Entry 2PT7 (X-ray diffraction, 2.40 A resolution); this record covers chains A and B of the 8 polymer chains in the assembly.

[Chain A (and B)]
Molecule: Cag-alfa
From: Helicobacter pylori
Notes: chain B of this document is another copy of the same molecule, construct and numbering; everything in this record applies to it too
UniProt: Q7BK04 (Q7BK04_HELPY); residue numbers follow UniProt; this construct covers 1-330
Chain sequence (330 residues; each row starts with the number of its first residue):
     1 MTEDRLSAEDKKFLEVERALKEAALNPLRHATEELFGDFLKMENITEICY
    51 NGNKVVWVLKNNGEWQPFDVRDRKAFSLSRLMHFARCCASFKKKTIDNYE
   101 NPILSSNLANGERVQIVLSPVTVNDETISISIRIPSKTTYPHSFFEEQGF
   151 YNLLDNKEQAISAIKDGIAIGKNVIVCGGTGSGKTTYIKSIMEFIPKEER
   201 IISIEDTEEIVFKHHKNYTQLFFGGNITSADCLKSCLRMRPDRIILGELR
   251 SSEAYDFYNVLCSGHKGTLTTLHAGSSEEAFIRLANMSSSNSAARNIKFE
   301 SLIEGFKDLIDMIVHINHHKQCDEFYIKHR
Disordered / not traced: 1-5, 329-330 (chain B: 1-20, 329-330)
What the authors report for this chain:
  - conformationally variable residues (order/disorder transition): Asn296

[How chain A and chain B interact]
Contacting residue pairs (69):
  Ser7(A) with Ser79(B), hydrogen bond
  Asp10(A) with Ser79(B)
  Leu14(A) with Leu78(B), hydrophobic; Asp125(B)
  Glu17(A) with Tyr99(B), hydrogen bond
  Arg18(A) with Asp125(B), salt bridge; Glu126(B), salt bridge
  Lys21(A) with Asp125(B), salt bridge
  Glu198(A) with Trp65(B)
  Arg200(A) with Cys49(B); Asn51(B); Trp65(B); Ser131(B), hydrogen bond
  Glu208(A) with Val123(B)
  Lys216(A) with Trp57(B)
  Asn217(A) with Asn51(B); Trp57(B); Trp65(B)
  Tyr218(A) with Asn51(B)
  Thr219(A) with Asn51(B), hydrogen bond; Ser129(B)
  Gln220(A) with Val121(B); Thr122(B); Val123(B)
  Leu221(A) with Val121(B)
  Phe222(A) with Val121(B), hydrogen bond (backbone-backbone); Thr122(B); Val123(B), hydrophobic
  Asn226(A) with Glu100(B)
  Ile227(A) with Pro102(B), hydrophobic; Val121(B), hydrophobic
  Ser235(A) with Ile103(B); Gln115(B), hydrogen bond; Val117(B)
  Arg238(A) with Ser105(B), hydrogen bond; Gln115(B); Ser131(B)
  Met239(A) with Gln115(B); Ser129(B); Ser131(B)
  Arg240(A) with Thr46(B), hydrogen bond; Glu47(B), salt bridge; Leu59(B); Trp65(B); Arg133(B); Thr180(B)
  Asp242(A) with Trp65(B), hydrogen bond
  Tyr255(A) with Asn286(B), hydrogen bond
  Tyr258(A) with Ile282(B)
  Asn259(A) with Arg283(B), hydrogen bond; Asn286(B), hydrogen bond
  Cys262(A) with Ala274(B); Gly275(B), hydrogen bond (backbone-backbone); Glu279(B)
  Ser263(A) with His273(B); Ala274(B); Arg283(B), hydrogen bond
  Gly264(A) with Ala274(B); Gly275(B); His318(B)
  Ala293(A) with Asn286(B); Ser289(B)
  Asn296(A) with Arg295(B), hydrogen bond (side chain-backbone); Ile297(B), hydrogen bond (side chain-backbone); Phe299(B)
  Ile297(A) with Asn286(B); Phe299(B), hydrophobic
  Lys298(A) with Glu300(B), salt bridge
  Leu309(A) with Glu279(B)
Other interface residues (no listed pair), chain A (38 interface residues in all): Asp231, Cys232, Leu261, Ser292
Other interface residues (no listed pair), chain B (45 interface residues in all): Ser77, Pro120, Gly181, Ser290, Ala294, Asn296, Lys298

[Summary]
38 residues of chain A and 45 residues of chain B are in contact, with 16 hydrogen bonds and 5 salt bridges.
Among the polar pairs are Arg18(A)-Asp125(B), Arg18(A)-Glu126(B) and Lys21(A)-Asp125(B). The paper reports
conformational variability at Asn296(A).
Both chains are Cag-alfa (Helicobacter pylori). Entry 2PT7 (Crystal structure of Cag VirB11 (HP0525) and an
inhibitory protein (HP1451)) was determined by X-ray diffraction.
